PDB entry 6O2T | electron microscopy, 4.10 A resolution (low resolution: residue-level contacts below are approximate; hydrogen-bond / salt-bridge calls are withheld) | chains 1H and 1O of the 104 polymer chains in the assembly

# Chain 1H (and 1O)
Name: Tubulin beta chain
Organism: Sus scrofa
Notes: chain 1O of this document is another copy of the same molecule, construct and numbering; everything in this record applies to it too
Reference sequence: P02554 (TBB_PIG); the author numbering skips numbers that UniProt does not, so the offset changes along the chain: 1-44 = UniProt 1-44; 47-360 = UniProt 45-358; 369-455 = UniProt 359-445
Chain sequence (445 residues; each row starts with the number of its first residue; note: 10 numbers in that range are skipped by the numbering (no residue carries them; nothing is unmodelled there)):
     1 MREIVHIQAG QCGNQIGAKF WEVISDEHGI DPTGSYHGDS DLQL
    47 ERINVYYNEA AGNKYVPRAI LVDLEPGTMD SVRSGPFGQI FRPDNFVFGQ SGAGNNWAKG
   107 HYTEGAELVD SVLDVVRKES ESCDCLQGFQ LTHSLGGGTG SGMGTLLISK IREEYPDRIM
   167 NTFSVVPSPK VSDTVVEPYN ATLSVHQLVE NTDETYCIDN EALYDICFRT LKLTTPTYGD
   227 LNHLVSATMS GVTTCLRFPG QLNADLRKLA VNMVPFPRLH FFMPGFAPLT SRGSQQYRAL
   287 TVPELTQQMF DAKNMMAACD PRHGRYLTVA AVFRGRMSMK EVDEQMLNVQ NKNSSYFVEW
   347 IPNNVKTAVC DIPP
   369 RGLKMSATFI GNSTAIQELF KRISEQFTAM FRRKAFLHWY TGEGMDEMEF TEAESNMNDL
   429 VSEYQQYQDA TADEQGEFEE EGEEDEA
Unresolved in the structure: 440-455
Small-molecule neighbours: GDP (guanosine-5'-diphosphate): Gly10, Gln11, Cys12, Gln15, Asp69, Glu71, Ala99, Asn101, Ser140, Gly143, Gly144, Thr145, Gly146, Val171, Asp179, Glu183, Asn206, Tyr224, Leu227, Asn228
UniProt features mapped onto this chain:
  - motif: Met1 to Ile4 (MREI motif)
  - binding site (GTP): Gln11, Glu71, Ser140, Gly144, Thr145, Gly146, Asn206, Asn228
  - binding site (Mg(2+)): Glu71
  - modified residue: Ser40 (Phosphoserine), Lys60 (N6-acetyllysine), Ser174 (Phosphoserine), Thr287 (Phosphothreonine), Thr292 (Phosphothreonine), Arg320 (Omega-N-methylarginine), Glu448 (5-glutamyl polyglutamate)
  - cross-link (Glycyl lysine isopeptide (Lys-Gly)): Lys60 (interchain with G-Cter in ubiquitin), Lys326 (interchain with G-Cter in ubiquitin)

# How chain 1H and chain 1O interact
Pairs across the interface (13):
  Gln282(1H) with Ala56(1O); Lys60(1O)
  Tyr283(1H) with Val62(1O); Gln85(1O); Ile86(1O); Phe87(1O); Arg88(1O)
  Arg284(1H) with Ala56(1O); Ala57(1O); Arg88(1O)
  Ala285(1H) with Glu55(1O); Ala56(1O); Ala57(1O)
Interface residues without a listed pair, chain 1H (5 interface residues in all): Lys338
Interface residues without a listed pair, chain 1O (11 interface residues in all): Pro89, Glu127

# In short
The interface between chain 1H and chain 1O involves 5 residues on one side and 11 on the other. Chain 1H
binds GDP. Curated annotation (UniProt) lists 8 GTP-binding residues and Mg2+-binding residue Glu71(1H) on
chain 1H.
Both chains are Tubulin beta chain (Sus scrofa). Entry 6O2T (Acetylated Microtubules) was determined by
electron microscopy together with 6O2Q, 6O2R and 6O2S from the same study.
